Entry 4V27 (X-ray diffraction, 1.90 A resolution); this record covers chain A.

[Chain A]
Molecule: Glycosyl hydrolase family 71
Organism: Bacteroides xylanisolvens
Notes: EC 3.2.1.130
Reference sequence: D6D1V7 (D6D1V7_9BACE); residue numbers follow UniProt; this construct covers 1-380
Amino-acid sequence (380 residues; each row starts with the number of its first residue):
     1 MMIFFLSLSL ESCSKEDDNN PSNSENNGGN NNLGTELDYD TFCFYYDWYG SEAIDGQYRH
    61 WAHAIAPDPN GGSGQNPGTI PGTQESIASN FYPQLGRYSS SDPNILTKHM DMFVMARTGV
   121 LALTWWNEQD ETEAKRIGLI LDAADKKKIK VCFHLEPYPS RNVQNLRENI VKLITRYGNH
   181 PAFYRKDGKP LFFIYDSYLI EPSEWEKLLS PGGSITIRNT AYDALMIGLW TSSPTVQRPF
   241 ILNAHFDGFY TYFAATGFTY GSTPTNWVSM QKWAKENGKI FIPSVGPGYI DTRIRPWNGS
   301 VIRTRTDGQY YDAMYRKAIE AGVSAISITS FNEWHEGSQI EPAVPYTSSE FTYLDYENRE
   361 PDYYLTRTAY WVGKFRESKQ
Unresolved in the structure: 1-30, 380
Ligand contacts: 5-hydroxymethyl-3,4-dihydroxypiperidine / alpha-D-mannopyranose: Tyr46, Trp48, His60, His63, Trp126, His154, Glu156, Pro157, Tyr195, Tyr252, Ile294, Arg295, Glu333, His335, Glu336

[In short]
Bound to chain A: 5-hydroxymethyl-3,4-dihydroxypiperidine / alpha-D-mannopyranose.
Chain A is Glycosyl hydrolase family 71 (Bacteroides xylanisolvens); the structure, Structure of the GH99
endo-alpha-mannanase from Bacteroides xylanisolvens in complex with mannose-alpha-1,3-isofagomine, was
determined by X-ray diffraction, deposited together with 4V28.
